8T2I - chains A and M of the 4 polymer chains in the assembly; structure by electron microscopy, 10.40 A resolution (very low resolution: no residue pairs are listed; an interface is given only as per-side residue counts).

[Chain A]
Molecule: Transcription factor MYC3
From: Arabidopsis thaliana
UniProtKB: Q9FIP9 (MYC3_ARATH); residue numbers follow UniProt; this construct covers 49-238
Chain sequence (190 residues; row label = number of the first residue in the row):
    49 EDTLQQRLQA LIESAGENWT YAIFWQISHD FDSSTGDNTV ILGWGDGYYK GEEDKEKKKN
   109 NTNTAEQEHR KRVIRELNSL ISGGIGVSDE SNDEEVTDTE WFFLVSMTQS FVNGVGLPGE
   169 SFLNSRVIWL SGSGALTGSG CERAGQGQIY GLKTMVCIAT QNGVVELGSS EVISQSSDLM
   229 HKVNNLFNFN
Unresolved in the structure: 101-109, 131-140, 237-238

[Chain M]
Molecule: Maltose/maltodextrin-binding periplasmic protein
From: Escherichia coli
UniProtKB: P0AEY0 (MALE_ECO57); residues 1-366 here correspond to UniProt positions 27-392 (UniProt number = residue number + 26)
Chain sequence (404 residues; numbered -30 to 373; the number before each row is that of its first residue; numbers below 1 keep their minus sign (Met-30 is residue -30)):
   -30 MKHHHHHHHH HHSSDYKDDD DKGENLYFQG SKIEEGKLVI WINGDKGYNG LAEVGKKFEK
    30 DTGIKVTVEH PDKLEEKFPQ VAATGDGPDI IFWAHDRFGG YAQSGLLAEI TPDKAFQDKL
    90 YPFTWDAVRY NGKLIAYPIA VEALSLIYNK DLLPNPPKTW EEIPALDKEL KAKGKSALMF
   150 NLQEPYFTWP LIAADGGYAF KYENGKYDIK DVGVDNAGAK AGLTFLVDLI KNKHMNADTD
   210 YSIAEAAFNK GETAMTINGP WAWSNIDTSK VNYGVTVLPT FKGQPSKPFV GVLSAGINAA
   270 SPNKELAKEF LENYLLTDEG LEAVNKDKPL GAVALKSYEE ELAKDPRIAA TMENAQKGEI
   330 MPNIPQMSAF WYAVRTAVIN AASGRQTVDE ALKDAQTNNA AAEF
Unresolved in the structure: -30 to 0
Sequence notes: initiating methionine (-30); expression tag (-29 to 0, 367-373)

[Chain A / chain M interface]
At this resolution (10 A) residue pairs are not listed: 4 residues of chain A and 6 of chain M lie at the interface.

[Overview]
4 residues of chain A face 6 of chain M across their interface.
Here chain A is Transcription factor MYC3 (Arabidopsis thaliana) and chain M is Maltose/maltodextrin-binding
periplasmic protein (Escherichia coli). Entry 8T2I (Negative stain EM assembly of MYC, JAZ, and NINJA complex)
was determined by electron microscopy.
